PDB entry 9K9L | electron microscopy, 3.66 A resolution | chains F and I of the 10 polymer chains in the assembly

Chain F:
Name: Histone H4
Source organism: Homo sapiens
Reference sequence: P62805 (H4_HUMAN); residues 0-102 here correspond to UniProt positions 1-103 (UniProt number = residue number + 1)
Sequence (106 residues; each row starts with the number of its first residue; numbers below 1 keep their minus sign (Gly-3 is residue -3)):
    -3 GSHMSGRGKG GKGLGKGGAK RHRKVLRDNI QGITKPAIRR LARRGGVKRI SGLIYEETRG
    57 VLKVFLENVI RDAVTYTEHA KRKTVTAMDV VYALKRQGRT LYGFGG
Unresolved in the structure: -3 to 22, 96-102
Differences from the reference sequence: expression tag (-3 to -1)
UniProt features mapped onto this chain:
  - DNA-binding region: Lys16 to Lys20
  - modified residue: Ser1 (N-acetylserine), Arg3 (Asymmetric dimethylarginine), Lys5 (N6-(2-hydroxyisobutyryl)lysine), Lys8 (N6-(2-hydroxyisobutyryl)lysine), Lys12 (N6-(2-hydroxyisobutyryl)lysine), Lys16 (N6-(2-hydroxyisobutyryl)lysine), Lys20 (N6,N6,N6-trimethyllysine), Lys31 (N6-(2-hydroxyisobutyryl)lysine), Lys44 (N6-(2-hydroxyisobutyryl)lysine), Ser47 (Phosphoserine), Tyr51 (Phosphotyrosine), Lys59 (N6-(2-hydroxyisobutyryl)lysine), Lys77 (N6-(2-hydroxyisobutyryl)lysine), Lys79 (N6-(2-hydroxyisobutyryl)lysine), Thr80 (Phosphothreonine), Tyr88 (Phosphotyrosine), Lys91 (N6-(2-hydroxyisobutyryl)lysine)
  - cross-link (Glycyl lysine isopeptide (Lys-Gly)): Lys12 (interchain with G-Cter in SUMO2), Lys20 (interchain with G-Cter in SUMO2), Lys31 (interchain with G-Cter in SUMO2), Lys59 (interchain with G-Cter in SUMO2), Lys79 (interchain with G-Cter in SUMO2), Lys91 (interchain with G-Cter in SUMO2)

Chain I:
Molecule: Widom601 DNA FW
Source organism: synthetic construct
Sequence (145 nucleotides; each row starts with the number of its first residue; numbers below 1 keep their minus sign (DA-70 is residue -70)):
   -70 ATCAGAATCC CGGTGCCGAG GCCGCTCAAT TGGTCGTAGA CAGCTCTAGC ACCGCTTAAA
   -10 CGCACGTACG CGCTGTCCCC CGCGTTTTAA CCGCCAAGGG GATTACTCCC TAGTCTCCAG
    50 GCACGTGTCA GATATATACA TCGAT
Unresolved in the structure: -70 to -62, 60-74

How chain F and chain I interact:
Pairs across the interface (9):
  Arg45(F) - DC38(I)  phosphate contact
  Arg45(F) - DC39(I)  phosphate contact
  Ile46(F) - DC38(I)  sugar contact
  Ile46(F) - DC39(I)  hydrogen bond to the phosphate
  Gly48(F) - DC38(I)  phosphate contact
  Lys77(F) - DA59(I)  phosphate contact
  Arg78(F) - DA59(I)  phosphate contact
  Lys79(F) - DC58(I)  salt bridge to the phosphate
  Lys79(F) - DA59(I)  phosphate contact
Other interface residues (no listed pair), chain F (10 interface residues in all): Arg35, Arg39, Lys44, Ser47
Other interface residues (no listed pair), chain I (5 interface residues in all): DT40

In short:
Chain F and chain I form an interface of 10 and 5 residues respectively, with 1 hydrogen bond and 1 salt
bridge. Among the polar pairs are Ile46(F)-DC39(I) and Lys79(F)-DC58(I). UniProt lists a DNA-binding region on
chain F.
Chain F is Histone H4 (Homo sapiens) and chain I is Widom601 DNA FW (synthetic construct); the structure,
Cryo-EM structure of the human CENP-A-H4 octasome, was determined by electron microscopy.
